Entry 5IYX (X-ray diffraction, 2.43 A resolution); this record covers chains A and C of the 3 polymer chains in the assembly.

== Chain A ==
Name: Receptor-like protein kinase 5
From: Arabidopsis thaliana
Notes: EC 2.7.10.1, 2.7.11.1; fragment: ectodomain, residues 20-620
UniProtKB: P47735 (RLK5_ARATH); numbering as in UniProt (aligned over 20-620)
Chain sequence (658 residues; each row starts with the number of its first residue):
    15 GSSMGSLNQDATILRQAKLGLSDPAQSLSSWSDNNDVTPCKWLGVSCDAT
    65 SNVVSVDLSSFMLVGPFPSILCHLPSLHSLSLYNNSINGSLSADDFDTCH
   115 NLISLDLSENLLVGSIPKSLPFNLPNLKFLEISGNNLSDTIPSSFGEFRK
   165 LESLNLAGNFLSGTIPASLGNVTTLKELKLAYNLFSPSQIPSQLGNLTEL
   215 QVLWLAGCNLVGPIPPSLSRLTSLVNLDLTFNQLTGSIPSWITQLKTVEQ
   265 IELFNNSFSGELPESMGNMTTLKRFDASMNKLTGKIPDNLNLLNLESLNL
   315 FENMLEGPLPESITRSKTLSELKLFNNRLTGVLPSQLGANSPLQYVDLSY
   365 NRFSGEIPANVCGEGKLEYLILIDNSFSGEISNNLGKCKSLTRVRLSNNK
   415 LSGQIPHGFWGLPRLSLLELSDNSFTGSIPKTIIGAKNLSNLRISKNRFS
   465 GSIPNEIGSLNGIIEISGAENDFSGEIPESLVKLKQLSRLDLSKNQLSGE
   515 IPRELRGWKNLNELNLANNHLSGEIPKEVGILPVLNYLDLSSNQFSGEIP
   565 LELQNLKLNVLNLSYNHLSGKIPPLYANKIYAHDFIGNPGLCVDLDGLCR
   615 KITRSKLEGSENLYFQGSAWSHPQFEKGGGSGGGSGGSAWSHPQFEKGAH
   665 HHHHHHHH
Disordered / not traced: 15-20, 617-672
Sequence notes: expression tag (15-19, 621-672)
Swiss-Prot annotation at these positions:
  - glycosylation (N-linked (GlcNAc...) asparagine): Asn-98, Asn-102, Asn-150, Asn-185, Asn-210, Asn-269, Asn-282, Asn-452, Asn-576
Cystine bridges: Cys-54/Cys-61, Cys-86/Cys-113, Cys-376/Cys-402, Cys-606/Cys-613
Covalently attached groups: N-acetylglucosamine (NAG) linked to Asn-98, Asn-102, Asn-150, Asn-269, Asn-282, Asn-576

== Chain C ==
Name: Somatic embryogenesis receptor kinase 1
From: Arabidopsis thaliana
Notes: EC 2.7.10.1, 2.7.11.1
UniProtKB: Q94AG2 (SERK1_ARATH); residue numbers follow UniProt; this construct covers 24-213
Chain sequence (201 residues; numbered 20 to 220; the number before each row is that of its first residue):
    20 GSSMASANLEGDALHTLRVTLVDPNNVLQSWDPTLVNPCTWFHVTCNNEN
    70 SVIRVDLGNAELSGHLVPELGVLKNLQYLELYSNNITGPIPSNLGDLTNL
   120 VSLDLYLNSFSGPIPESLGKLSKLRFLRLNNNSLTGSIPMSLTQITTLQV
   170 LDLSNNRLSGSVPDNGSFSLFTPISFANNLDLCGPVTSHPCPGSLENLYF
   220 Q
Disordered / not traced: 20-25, 212-220
Sequence notes: expression tag (20-23, 214-220); engineered mutation Asp-115 (Asn in Q94AG2), Gln-163 (Asn in Q94AG2)
Swiss-Prot annotation at these positions:
  - region (Leucine-rich repeat receptor-like protein kinase binding): Thr-59 to Asn-78, Tyr-97 to Ser-102, Asp-123 to Leu-126, Phe-145 to Arg-147, Asp-171 to Ser-194
  - binding site (brassinolide): Phe-61, His-62
  - glycosylation (N-linked (GlcNAc...) asparagine): Asn-104, Asn-150, Asn-184
Cystine bridges: Cys-58/Cys-65, Cys-202/Cys-210
Covalently attached groups: N-acetylglucosamine (NAG) linked to Asn-150, Asn-184

== Interface between chain A and chain C ==
Pairs across the interface (39):
  Phe-339(A) / Val-55(C)  hydrophobic
  Tyr-364(A) / Asn-69(C)
  Arg-407(A) / Leu-54(C)
  Arg-407(A) / Thr-59(C)  hydrogen bond
  Arg-409(A) / Thr-59(C)
  Ser-454(A) / Phe-61(C)
  Asn-455(A) / Thr-59(C)
  Asn-455(A) / Phe-61(C)
  Arg-457(A) / Cys-58(C)  hydrogen bond (side chain-backbone)
  Arg-457(A) / Thr-59(C)
  Ile-478(A) / Phe-61(C)  hydrophobic
  Glu-479(A) / Phe-61(C)
  Arg-503(A) / Thr-64(C)  hydrogen bond
  Arg-503(A) / Arg-73(C)
  Asn-526(A) / Arg-73(C)
  Asn-526(A) / Asp-75(C)  hydrogen bond
  Glu-527(A) / Arg-73(C)  salt bridge
  Val-548(A) / Gly-77(C)
  Val-548(A) / Asn-78(C)
  Val-548(A) / Tyr-101(C)  hydrogen bond (backbone-side chain)
  Asn-550(A) / Glu-99(C)
  Asn-550(A) / Tyr-101(C)  hydrogen bond
  Tyr-551(A) / Arg-73(C)
  Tyr-551(A) / Asp-75(C)  hydrogen bond
  Tyr-551(A) / Tyr-97(C)
  Tyr-551(A) / Glu-99(C)
  Lys-571(A) / Tyr-125(C)
  Lys-571(A) / Arg-147(C)
  Leu-572(A) / Phe-145(C)
  Leu-572(A) / Arg-147(C)  hydrogen bond (backbone-side chain)
  Asn-573(A) / Tyr-97(C)
  Asn-573(A) / Glu-99(C)  hydrogen bond
  Asn-573(A) / Ser-121(C)  hydrogen bond
  Asn-573(A) / Asp-123(C)
  Asn-573(A) / Phe-145(C)
  Asn-573(A) / Arg-147(C)  hydrogen bond
  Ile-594(A) / Arg-144(C)  hydrogen bond (backbone-side chain)
  Ile-594(A) / Gln-168(C)
  Tyr-595(A) / Val-169(C)
Other interface residues (no listed pair), chain A (24 interface residues in all): Leu-431, Glu-433, Pro-547, Val-574
Other interface residues (no listed pair), chain C (24 interface residues in all): Trp-60, Val-63
From the paper, about this interface:
  - interface residues, chain C: Thr-59(C), Phe-61(C), Asp-75(C), Tyr-101(C), Ser-121(C), Phe-145(C)

== In short ==
Chain A and chain C each contribute 24 residues to their interface; the contacts include 12 hydrogen bonds and
1 salt bridge. Polar pairs include Glu-527(A)/Arg-73(C), Arg-407(A)/Thr-59(C) and Arg-457(A)/Cys-58(C).
N-acetylglucosamine is covalently linked to Asn-98(A), Asn-102(A), Asn-150(A), Asn-269(A), Asn-282(A) and
Asn-576(A). From the paper: interface residues Thr-59(C), Phe-61(C) and Asp-75(C) among others.
Chain A is Receptor-like protein kinase 5 and chain C is Somatic embryogenesis receptor kinase 1, both from
Arabidopsis thaliana; the structure, Crystal structure of the Arabidopsis receptor kinase HAESA in complex
with the peptide hormone IDA and ..., was determined by X-ray diffraction (same publication as 5IXO, 5IXQ,
5IXT and 5IYV).
